1Q39 - chain A; structure by X-ray diffraction, 2.80 A resolution.

Chain A:
Protein: Endonuclease VIII
Organism: Escherichia coli
Notes: EC 3.2.2.-
Reference sequence: P50465 (END8_ECOLI); numbering as in UniProt (aligned over 1-262)
Sequence (262 residues; row label = number of the first residue in the row):
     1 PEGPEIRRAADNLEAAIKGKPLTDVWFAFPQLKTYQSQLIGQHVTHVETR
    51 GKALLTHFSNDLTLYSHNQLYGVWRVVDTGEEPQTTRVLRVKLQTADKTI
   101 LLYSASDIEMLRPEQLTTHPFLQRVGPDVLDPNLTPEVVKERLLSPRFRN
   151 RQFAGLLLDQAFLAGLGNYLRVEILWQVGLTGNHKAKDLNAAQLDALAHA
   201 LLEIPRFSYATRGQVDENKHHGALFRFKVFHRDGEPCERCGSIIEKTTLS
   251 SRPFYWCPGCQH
Disordered / not traced: 1-3, 83-84
Metal / ion sites: Ca2+ site 1 near Glu-173 (its only coordinating residue here); Ca2+ site 2: His-184, His-262; Ca2+ site 3: Asp-195, His-199, His-220; Zn2+: Cys-237, Cys-240, Cys-257, Cys-260
What the authors report for this chain:
  - conformationally variable residues (order/disorder transition): Gly-213 to Ala-223
  - mutagenesis - E2A, R252A: decreased catalytic activity on Tg-and DHU-containing substrates (citing earlier work)
  - catalytic residues: Pro-1, Glu-2 (citing earlier work)

In short:
His-184 and His-262 form the Ca2+ site 2. The Ca2+ site 3 is built by Asp-195, His-199 and His-220. From the
paper: catalytic residues Pro-1 and Glu-2; E2A and R252A reduce catalytic activity on Tg-and DHU-containing
substrates.
Chain A is Endonuclease VIII (Escherichia coli); the structure, Crystal structure of the DNA repair enzyme
endonuclease-VIII (Nei) from E. coli: The WT enzyme at ..., was determined by X-ray diffraction (same
publication as 1Q3B and 1Q3C).
